PDB entry 4FEB | X-ray diffraction, 2.80 A resolution | chains A and B of the 3 polymer chains in the assembly

== Chain A (and B) ==
Name: Maltose-binding periplasmic protein, Huntingtin
Organism: Escherichia coli O157:H7
Notes: engineered mutation(s): HQHQH; chain B of this document is another copy of the same molecule, construct and numbering; everything in this record applies to it too
UniProt: chimeric construct of P0AEY0, P42858: residues 1-358 from P0AEY0 (MALE_ECO57) positions 27-384 (UniProt number = residue number + 26); residues 371-452 from P42858 positions 1-64 (offset varies)
Sequence (452 residues; row label = number of the first residue in the row):
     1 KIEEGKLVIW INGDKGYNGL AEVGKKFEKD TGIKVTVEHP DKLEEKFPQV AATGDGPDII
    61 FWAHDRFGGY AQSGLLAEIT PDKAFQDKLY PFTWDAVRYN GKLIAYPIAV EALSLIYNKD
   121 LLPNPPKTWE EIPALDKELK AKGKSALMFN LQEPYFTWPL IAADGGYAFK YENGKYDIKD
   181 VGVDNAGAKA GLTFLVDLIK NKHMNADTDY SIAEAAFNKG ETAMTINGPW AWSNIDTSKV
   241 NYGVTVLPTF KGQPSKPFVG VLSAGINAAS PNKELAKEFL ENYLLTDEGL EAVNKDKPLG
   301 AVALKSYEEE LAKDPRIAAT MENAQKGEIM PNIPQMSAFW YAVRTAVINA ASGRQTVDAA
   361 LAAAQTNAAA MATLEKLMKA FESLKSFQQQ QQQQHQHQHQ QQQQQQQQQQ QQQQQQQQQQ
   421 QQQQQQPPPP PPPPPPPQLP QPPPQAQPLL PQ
Unresolved in the structure: 403-452
Sequence notes: linker (359-370); insertion (388-405)
Bound ions: Na+ site 1 near Glu38 (its only coordinating residue here); Na+ site 2: Ala112, Ser114; Na+ site 3 near Glu172 (its only coordinating residue here); Na+ site 4: Asp209 (shared with 1 residue of chain C); Na+ site 5 near Glu309 (its only coordinating residue here)
Swiss-Prot annotation at these positions:
  - region: Thr373 to Ser383 (Sufficient for interaction with TPR)
  - modified residue: Lys379 (N6-acetyllysine)
Reported in the primary citation:
  - contacts within the chain: His397-Gln400 (hydrogen bond)

== Chain A / chain B interface ==
Pairs across the interface - 29 pairs, chain A then chain B:
  Ala52(A) - Arg354(B)
  Ala52(A) - Gln355(B)
  Ala52(A) - Thr356(B)  hydrogen bond (backbone-backbone)
  Thr53(A) - Arg354(B)
  Gly54(A) - Thr356(B)
  Gln72(A) - Ala362(B)
  Gln72(A) - Gln365(B)  hydrogen bond
  Ser73(A) - Ala359(B)
  Ser73(A) - Ala362(B)
  Gly74(A) - Asp358(B)
  Gly74(A) - Ala362(B)
  Lys376(A) - Thr373(B)
  Lys379(A) - Ala370(B)
  Ala380(A) - Ala370(B)  hydrophobic
  Ala380(A) - Thr373(B)
  Ala380(A) - Leu374(B)
  Ser383(A) - Tyr341(B)  hydrogen bond
  Ser383(A) - Asn367(B)  hydrogen bond
  Ser383(A) - Ala370(B)
  Leu384(A) - Tyr341(B)
  Leu384(A) - Leu374(B)  hydrophobic
  Phe387(A) - Tyr341(B)
  Gln390(A) - Thr345(B)
  Gln390(A) - Asn349(B)  hydrogen bond
  Gln390(A) - Arg354(B)
  Gln394(A) - Ile348(B)
  Gln394(A) - Ser352(B)
  Gln394(A) - Arg354(B)
  His395(A) - Gln152(B)  hydrogen bond
Interface residues without a listed pair, chain A (20 interface residues in all): Ala51, Leu75, Ala268, Ala269, Leu377
Interface residues without a listed pair, chain B (21 interface residues in all): Gly353, Thr366, Ala369, Leu377

== Summary ==
The interface between chain A and chain B involves 20 residues on one side and 21 on the other, with 6
hydrogen bonds. Polar pairs include Gln72(A)-Gln365(B), Ser383(A)-Tyr341(B) and Ser383(A)-Asn367(B). The Na+
site 2 is built by Ala112(A) and Ser114(A). From the paper: contacts within the chain involving His397(A) and
Gln400(A).
Chain A and chain B are both Maltose-binding periplasmic protein, Huntingtin (Escherichia coli O157:H7); the
structure, Crystal Structure of Htt36Q3H-EX1-X1-C2(Beta), was determined by X-ray diffraction, deposited
together with 4FE8, 4FEC and 4FED.
